4YY3 - chains A and N of the 22 polymer chains in the assembly; structure by X-ray diffraction, 3.60 A resolution.

# Chain A
Molecule: 16S rRNA
Source organism: Thermus thermophilus HB8
Sequence (1522 nucleotides; row label = number of the first residue in the row; note: 42 numbers in that range are skipped by the numbering (no residue carries them; nothing is unmodelled there); a row labelled like 190A-190L holds insertion residues (190A, then the next letters in order); numbering starts at 0):
     0 UUUGUUGGAGAGUUUGAUCCUGGCUCAGGGUGAACGCUGGCGGCGUGCCU
    50 AAGACAUGCAAGUCGUGCGGG
    73 CCGCGGGGUUUU
    88 ACUCCG
    95 UGGUC
   101 AGCGGCGGACGGGUGAGUAACGCGUGGGU
  129A G
   130 ACCUACCCGGAAGAGGGGGACAACCCGGGGAAACUCGGGCUAAUCCCCCA
   180 UGUGGACCCGC
190A-190L CCCUUGGGGUGU
   191 GUCCAAAGGGCUUU
   216 GCCCGCUUCCGGAUGGGCCCGCGUCCCAUCAGCUAGUUGGUGGGGUAAUG
   266 GCCCACCAAGGCGACGACGGGUAGCCGGUCUGAGAGGAUGGCCGGCCACA
   316 GGGGCACUGAGACACGGGCCCCACUCCUACGGGAGGCAGCAGUUAGGAAU
   366 CUUCCGCAAUGGGCGCAAGCCUGACGGAGCGACGCCGCUUGGAGGAAGAA
   416 GCCCUUCGGGGUGUAAACUCCUGAA
   442 CCCGGGACGAAACCCCCGACGA
   474 GGGGACUGACGGUACCGGG
   494 GUAAUAGCGCCGGCCAACUCCGUGCCAGCAGCCGCGGUAAUACGGAGGGC
   544 GCGAGCGUUACCCGGAUUCACUGGGCGUAAAGGGCGUGUAGGCGGCCUGG
   594 GGCGUCCCAUGUGAAAGACCACGGCUCAACCGUGGGGGAGCGUGGGAUAC
   644 GCUCAGGCUAGACGGUGGGAGAGGGUGGUGGAAUUCCCGGAGUAGCGGUG
   694 AAAUGCGCAGAUACCGGGAGGAACGCCGAUGGCGAAGGCAGCCACCUGGU
   744 CCACCCGUGACGCUGAGGCGCGAAAGCGUGGGGAGCAAACCGGAUUAGAU
   794 ACCCGGGUAGUCCACGCCCUAAACGAUGCGCGCUAGGUCUCUGGGUCU
   848 CCUGGGGGCCGAAGCUAACGCGUUAAGCGCGCCGCCUGGGGAGUACGGCC
   898 GCAAGGCUGAAACUCAAAGGAAUUGACGGGGGCCCGCACAAGCGGUGGAG
   948 CAUGUGGUUUAAUUCGAAGCAACGCGAAGAACCUUACCAGGCCUUGACAU
   998 GCUAGG
 1003A G
  1004 AACCCGGGUGAAAGCCUGGGGUGCCCC
1030A-1030D GCGA
  1031 GGGGAGCCCUAGCACAGGUGCUGCAUGGCCGUCGUCAGCUCGUGCCGUGA
  1081 GGUGUUGGGUUAAGUCCCGCAACGAGCGCAACCCCCGCCGUUAGUUGCCA
  1131 GCGGUUCGGCCGGGCACUCUAACGGGACUGCCCGCGAAA
  1171 GCGGGAGGAAGGAGGGGACGACGUCUGGUCAGCAUGGCCCUUACGGCCUG
  1221 GGCGACACACGUGCUACAAUGCCCACUACAAAGCGAUGCCACCCGGCAAC
  1271 GGGGAGCUAAUCGCAAAAAGGUGGGCCCAGUUCGGAUUGGGGUCUGCAAC
  1321 CCGACCCCAUGAAGCCGGAAUCGCUAGUAAUCGCGGAUCAG
 1361A C
  1362 CAUGCCGCGGUGAAUACGUUCCCGGGCCUUGUACACACCGCCCGUCACGC
  1412 CAUGGGAGCGGGCUCUACCCGAAGUCGCCGGG
  1446 AGCCUACGGG
  1459 CAGGCGCCGAGGGUAGGGCCCGUGACUGGGGCGAAGUCGUAACAAGGUAG
  1509 CUGUACCGGAAGGUGCGGCUGGAUCACCUCCUUUCU
Disordered / not traced: 0-4, 1535-1538
Ion coordination: Mg2+ site 1 near G21 (its only coordinating residue here); Mg2+ site 2: G46, G394; Mg2+ site 3: C48, G115; Mg2+ site 4 near A53 (its only coordinating residue here); Mg2+ site 5: C58, U387; Mg2+ site 6 near G111 (its only coordinating residue here); Mg2+ site 7: G117, G289; Mg2+ site 8 near G122 (its only coordinating residue here); Mg2+ site 9: U129, G231, G232; Mg2+ site 10 near G190K (its only coordinating residue here); Mg2+ site 11 near U190J (its only coordinating residue here); Mg2+ site 12 near A195 (its only coordinating residue here); 80 more Mg2+ sites not listed

# Chain N
Protein: 30S ribosomal protein S14 type Z
Source organism: Thermus thermophilus HB8
UniProtKB: Q5SHQ1 (RS14Z_THET8); residue numbers follow UniProt; this construct covers 1-61
Sequence (61 residues; each row starts with the number of its first residue):
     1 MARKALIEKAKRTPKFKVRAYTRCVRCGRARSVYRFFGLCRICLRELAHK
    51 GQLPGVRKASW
Disordered / not traced: 1
Ion coordination: Zn2+: Cys24, Cys27, Cys40, Cys43

# How chain A and chain N interact
Pairs across the interface - 73 pairs, chain A then chain N:
  G973(A) - Arg29(N)  hydrogen bond to the sugar
  G973(A) - Arg41(N)  hydrogen bond to the phosphate
  A974(A) - Arg29(N)  salt bridge to the phosphate
  A974(A) - Arg31(N)  phosphate contact
  A974(A) - Ser32(N)  phosphate contact
  A974(A) - Arg41(N)  salt bridge to the phosphate
  A975(A) - Ser32(N)  hydrogen bond to the sugar
  A975(A) - Tyr34(N)  base contact
  G976(A) - Arg31(N)  phosphate contact
  G976(A) - Ser32(N)  phosphate contact
  A977(A) - Arg31(N)  salt bridge to the phosphate
  C979(A) - Val18(N)  hydrogen bond to the base
  C979(A) - Arg19(N)  hydrogen bond to the base
  C980(A) - Val18(N)  base contact
  C980(A) - Arg19(N)  hydrogen bond to the sugar
  C980(A) - Tyr21(N)  sugar contact
  U981(A) - Leu6(N)  phosphate contact
  U981(A) - Glu8(N)  phosphate contact
  U981(A) - Tyr21(N)  sugar contact
  U982(A) - Leu6(N)  sugar contact
  U982(A) - Arg23(N)  salt bridge to the phosphate
  A983(A) - Arg3(N)  salt bridge to the phosphate
  A983(A) - Leu6(N)  phosphate contact
  A994(A) - Lys4(N)  base contact
  A994(A) - Ala5(N)  base contact
  A994(A) - Lys11(N)  sugar contact
  C995(A) - Lys4(N)  hydrogen bond to the base
  A1015(A) - Lys15(N)  hydrogen bond to the phosphate
  A1016(A) - Lys15(N)  salt bridge to the phosphate
  G1047(A) - Lys4(N)  salt bridge to the phosphate
  G1048(A) - Arg3(N)  phosphate contact
  G1048(A) - Lys4(N)  hydrogen bond to the phosphate
  U1049(A) - Ala2(N)  hydrogen bond to the base
  U1049(A) - Arg3(N)  phosphate contact
  C1059(A) - Arg45(N)  hydrogen bond to the phosphate
  C1060(A) - Arg45(N)  salt bridge to the phosphate
  C1113(A) - Arg57(N)  hydrogen bond to the sugar
  C1114(A) - Ser60(N)  hydrogen bond to the sugar
  C1115(A) - Trp61(N)  sugar contact
  G1186(A) - Trp61(N)  hydrogen bond to the base
  G1187(A) - Ser60(N)  hydrogen bond to the base
  G1187(A) - Trp61(N)  sugar contact
  A1188(A) - Lys58(N)  hydrogen bond to the phosphate
  A1188(A) - Ser60(N)  sugar contact
  C1189(A) - Lys58(N)  salt bridge to the phosphate
  G1202(A) - Ala2(N)  phosphate contact
  G1202(A) - Cys27(N)  hydrogen bond to the sugar
  G1202(A) - Arg29(N)  hydrogen bond to the sugar
  G1202(A) - Ile42(N)  base contact
  G1202(A) - Cys43(N)  base contact
  G1202(A) - Glu46(N)  hydrogen bond to the base
  C1203(A) - Ala2(N)  phosphate contact
  C1203(A) - Cys27(N)  sugar contact
  G1216(A) - Arg3(N)  salt bridge to the phosphate
  G1216(A) - Ala5(N)  phosphate contact
  C1217(A) - Ala5(N)  phosphate contact
  C1217(A) - Glu8(N)  phosphate contact
  C1218(A) - Glu8(N)  phosphate contact
  U1219(A) - Arg19(N)  salt bridge to the phosphate
  G1316(A) - Val18(N)  phosphate contact
  C1317(A) - Phe16(N)  stacking on the base
  C1317(A) - Lys17(N)  hydrogen bond to the phosphate
  C1317(A) - Arg19(N)  base contact
  A1357(A) - Tyr34(N)  sugar contact
  U1358(A) - Val33(N)  sugar contact
  U1358(A) - Tyr34(N)  phosphate contact
  U1358(A) - Arg35(N)  hydrogen bond to the phosphate
  C1359(A) - Thr22(N)  hydrogen bond to the phosphate
  C1359(A) - Val33(N)  phosphate contact
  C1359(A) - Arg35(N)  salt bridge to the phosphate
  A1360(A) - Arg35(N)  salt bridge to the phosphate
  G1368(A) - Trp61(N)  phosphate contact
  C1369(A) - Trp61(N)  hydrogen bond to the phosphate
Also at the interface, not in a pair above, chain A (44 interface residues in all): A996, A1046, G1220, A1318
Also at the interface, not in a pair above, chain N (34 interface residues in all): Ala20, Ala30, Phe36

# Overview
The interface between chain A and chain N involves 44 residues on one side and 34 on the other, with 23
hydrogen bonds, 13 salt bridges and 1 aromatic stacking contact. Polar pairs include C979(A)-Val18(N),
C979(A)-Arg19(N) and C995(A)-Lys4(N).
Here chain A is 16S rRNA and chain N is 30S ribosomal protein S14 type Z, both from Thermus thermophilus HB8.
Entry 4YY3 (30S ribosomal subunit- HigB complex) was determined by X-ray diffraction.
